PDB entry 9IMK | electron microscopy, 4.01 A resolution (low resolution: residue-level contacts below are approximate; hydrogen-bond / salt-bridge calls are withheld) | chains D and E of the 18 polymer chains in the assembly

== Chain D ==
Protein: Non-structural protein 8
Source organism: Severe acute respiratory syndrome coronavirus 2
UniProt: P0DTD1 (R1AB_SARS2); residues 1-198 here correspond to UniProt positions 3943-4140 (UniProt number = residue number + 3942)
Chain sequence (198 residues; row label = number of the first residue in the row):
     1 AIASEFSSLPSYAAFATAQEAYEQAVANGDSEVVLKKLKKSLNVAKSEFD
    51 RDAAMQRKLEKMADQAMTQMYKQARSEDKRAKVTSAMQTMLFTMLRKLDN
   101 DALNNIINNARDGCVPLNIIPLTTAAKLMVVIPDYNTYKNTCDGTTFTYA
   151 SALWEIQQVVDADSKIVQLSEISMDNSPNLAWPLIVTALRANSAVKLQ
Not modelled in the structure: 1-5, 192-198
Swiss-Prot annotation at these positions:
  - site: Q198 (Cleavage)

== Chain E ==
Protein: Helicase nsp13
Source organism: Severe acute respiratory syndrome coronavirus 2
Notes: EC 3.6.4.12, 3.6.4.13
UniProt: P0DTD1 (R1AB_SARS2); residues 1-601 here correspond to UniProt positions 5325-5925 (UniProt number = residue number + 5324)
Chain sequence (601 residues; row label = number of the first residue in the row):
     1 AVGACVLCNSQTSLRCGACIRRPFLCCKCCYDHVISTSHKLVLSVNPYVC
    51 NAPGCDVTDVTQLYLGGMSYYCKSHKPPISFPLCANGQVFGLYKNTCVGS
   101 DNVTDFNAIATCDWTNAGDYILANTCTERLKLFAAETLKATEETFKLSYG
   151 IATVREVLSDRELHLSWEVGKPRPPLNRNYVFTGYRVTKNSKVQIGEYTF
   201 EKGDYGDAVVYRGTTTYKLNVGDYFVLTSHTVMPLSAPTLVPQEHYVRIT
   251 GLYPTLNISDEFSSNVANYQKVGMQKYSTLQGPPGTGKSHFAIGLALYYP
   301 SARIVYTACSHAAVDALCEKALKYLPIDKCSRIIPARARVECFDKFKVNS
   351 TLEQYVFCTVNALPETTADIVVFDEISMATNYDLSVVNARLRAKHYVYIG
   401 DPAQLPAPRTLLTKGTLEPEYFNSVCRLMKTIGPDMFLGTCRRCPAEIVD
   451 TVSALVYDNKLKAHKDKSAQCFKMFYKGVITHDVSSAINRPQIGVVREFL
   501 TRNPAWRKAVFISPYNSQNAVASKILGLPTQTVDSSQGSEYDYVIFTQTT
   551 ETAHSCNVNRFNVAITRAKVGILCIMSDRDLYDKLQFTSLEIPRRNVATL
   601 Q
Not modelled in the structure: 1, 204-207, 337-339, 594-601
Bound ions: Zn2+ site 1: C5, C8, C26, C29; Zn2+ site 2: C16, C19, H33, H39; Zn2+ site 3: C50, C55, C72, H75
Swiss-Prot annotation at these positions:
  - binding site (Zn(2+)): C5, C8, C16, C19, C26, C29, H33, H39, C50, C55, C72, H75
  - binding site (a ribonucleoside 5'-triphosphate): G282 to S289
  - site: Q601 (Cleavage)

== Chain D / chain E interface ==
Pairs across the interface (15):
  L59(D) with I79(E); S80(E); F81(E)
  M62(D) with L65(E); G66(E); G67(E); I79(E)
  A63(D) with F81(E)
  M67(D) with L92(E)
  M70(D) with S44(E); V45(E); L92(E)
  Q73(D) with V45(E); N46(E)
  E77(D) with V45(E)
Also at the interface, not in a pair above, chain D (10 interface residues in all): A66, Y71, A74
Also at the interface, not in a pair above, chain E (12 interface residues in all): V2, F90

== Summary ==
10 residues of chain D face 12 of chain E across their interface. The Zn2+ site 1 is built by C5(E), C8(E),
C26(E) and C29(E). UniProt lists 12 Zn2+-binding residues and 8 ribonucleoside 5'-triphosphate-binding
residues on chain E.
Chain D is Non-structural protein 8 and chain E is Helicase nsp13, both from Severe acute respiratory syndrome
coronavirus 2; the structure, SARS-CoV-2 Replication-Transcription Complex has a dimer architecture (dRTC) in
post-capping state, was determined by electron microscopy, deposited together with 9IMM and 8XCH.
